PDB entry 8I3D | electron microscopy, 2.81 A resolution | chains A and B

# Chain A (and B)
Protein: ABC transporter G family member 25
Source organism: Arabidopsis thaliana
Notes: chain B of this document is another copy of the same molecule, construct and numbering; everything in this record applies to it too
Reference sequence: Q84TH5 (AB25G_ARATH); residue numbers follow UniProt; this construct covers 1-662
Chain sequence (662 residues; row label = number of the first residue in the row):
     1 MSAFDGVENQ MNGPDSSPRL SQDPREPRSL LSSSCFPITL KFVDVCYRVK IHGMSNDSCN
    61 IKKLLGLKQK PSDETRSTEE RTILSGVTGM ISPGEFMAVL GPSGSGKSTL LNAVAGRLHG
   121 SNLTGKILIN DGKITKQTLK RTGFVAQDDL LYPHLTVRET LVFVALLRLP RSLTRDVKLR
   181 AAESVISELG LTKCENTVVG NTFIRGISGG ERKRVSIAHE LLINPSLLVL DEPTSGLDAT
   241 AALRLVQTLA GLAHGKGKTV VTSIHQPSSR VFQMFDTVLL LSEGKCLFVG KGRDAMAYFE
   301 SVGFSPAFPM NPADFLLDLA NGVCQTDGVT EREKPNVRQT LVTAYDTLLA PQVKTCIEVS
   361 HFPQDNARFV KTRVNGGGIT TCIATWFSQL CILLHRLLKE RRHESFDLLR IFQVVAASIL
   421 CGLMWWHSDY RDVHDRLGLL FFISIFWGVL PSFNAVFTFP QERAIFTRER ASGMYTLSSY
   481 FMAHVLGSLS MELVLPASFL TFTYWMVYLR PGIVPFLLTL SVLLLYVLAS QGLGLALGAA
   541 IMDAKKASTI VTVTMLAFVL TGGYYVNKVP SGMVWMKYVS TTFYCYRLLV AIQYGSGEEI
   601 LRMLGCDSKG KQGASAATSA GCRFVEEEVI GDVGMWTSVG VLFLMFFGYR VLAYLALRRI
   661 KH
Disordered / not traced: 1-30, 51-79, 327-336, 363-376, 608-620
Swiss-Prot annotation at these positions:
  - binding site (ATP): G101 to S108
  - glycosylation (N-linked (GlcNAc...) asparagine): N56, N122

# Chain A / chain B interface
Residue-residue contacts - 87 pairs, chain A then chain B:
  A239(A) with Q266(B)
  Q266(A) with A239(B)
  S268(A) with D314(B), hydrogen bond
  S269(A) with F308(B); M310(B); N311(B), hydrogen bond (side chain-backbone); D314(B), hydrogen bond
  R270(A) with F308(B); D318(B), salt bridge; Q325(B), hydrogen bond
  Q273(A) with F308(B)
  F308(A) with S269(B); R270(B); Q273(B)
  P309(A) with P312(B)
  M310(A) with S269(B); M310(B); N311(B)
  N311(A) with S269(B), hydrogen bond (backbone-side chain); M310(B); N311(B)
  P312(A) with P309(B)
  D314(A) with S268(B), hydrogen bond; S269(B), hydrogen bond
  D318(A) with R270(B), salt bridge
  Q325(A) with R270(B), hydrogen bond
  D407(A) with K545(B), salt bridge
  L409(A) with K545(B); K546(B); T549(B)
  F412(A) with T549(B); V553(B), hydrophobic
  Q413(A) with T552(B)
  A416(A) with V553(B), hydrophobic
  A417(A) with L556(B), hydrophobic
  L420(A) with A557(B), hydrophobic
  L423(A) with P570(B); M573(B), hydrophobic
  M424(A) with L560(B); T561(B); V566(B); V569(B), hydrophobic; P570(B); M573(B), hydrophobic
  W425(A) with L560(B), hydrophobic; V566(B), hydrophobic
  D432(A) with K568(B)
  H434(A) with H434(B), hydrogen bond; N567(B)
  D435(A) with Y565(B); V566(B); N567(B), hydrogen bond (side chain-backbone); K568(B), hydrogen bond (side chain-backbone)
  G438(A) with Y565(B)
  F442(A) with L556(B), hydrophobic
  I445(A) with Y565(B)
  K545(A) with D407(B), salt bridge; L409(B)
  T549(A) with L409(B); F412(B)
  T552(A) with Q413(B)
  V553(A) with F412(B), hydrophobic; A416(B), hydrophobic
  L556(A) with A417(B), hydrophobic; F442(B), hydrophobic
  A557(A) with L420(B), hydrophobic
  L560(A) with M424(B); W425(B), hydrophobic
  T561(A) with M424(B)
  Y564(A) with Y565(B), hydrophobic
  Y565(A) with D435(B); G438(B); I445(B); Y564(B), hydrophobic; Y565(B), hydrogen bond
  V566(A) with M424(B); W425(B), hydrophobic; D435(B)
  N567(A) with H434(B); D435(B), hydrogen bond (backbone-side chain)
  K568(A) with D432(B); D435(B), hydrogen bond (backbone-side chain)
  V569(A) with M424(B), hydrophobic
  P570(A) with L423(B); M424(B)
  M573(A) with L423(B), hydrophobic; M424(B), hydrophobic
Other interface residues (no listed pair), chain A (51 interface residues in all): D238, V323, W426, F441, K546
Other interface residues (no listed pair), chain B (50 interface residues in all): D238, V323, F441

# In short
51 residues of chain A and 50 residues of chain B are in contact, with 14 hydrogen bonds and 4 salt bridges.
Polar contacts include R270(A)-D318(B), D407(A)-K545(B) and S268(A)-D314(B). Curated annotation (UniProt)
lists 8 ATP-binding residues on chain A.
Both chains are ABC transporter G family member 25 (Arabidopsis thaliana). Entry 8I3D (Cryo-EM structure of
abscisic acid transporter AtABCG25) was determined by electron microscopy (same publication as 8I38, 8I39,
8I3A, 8I3B and 8I3C).
